PDB entry 5YU7 | X-ray diffraction, 3.30 A resolution | chain A

[Chain A]
Protein: Exportin-5
Organism: Homo sapiens
UniProtKB: Q9HAV4 (XPO5_HUMAN); residue numbers follow UniProt; this construct covers 1-1204
Chain sequence (1204 residues; each row starts with the number of its first residue):
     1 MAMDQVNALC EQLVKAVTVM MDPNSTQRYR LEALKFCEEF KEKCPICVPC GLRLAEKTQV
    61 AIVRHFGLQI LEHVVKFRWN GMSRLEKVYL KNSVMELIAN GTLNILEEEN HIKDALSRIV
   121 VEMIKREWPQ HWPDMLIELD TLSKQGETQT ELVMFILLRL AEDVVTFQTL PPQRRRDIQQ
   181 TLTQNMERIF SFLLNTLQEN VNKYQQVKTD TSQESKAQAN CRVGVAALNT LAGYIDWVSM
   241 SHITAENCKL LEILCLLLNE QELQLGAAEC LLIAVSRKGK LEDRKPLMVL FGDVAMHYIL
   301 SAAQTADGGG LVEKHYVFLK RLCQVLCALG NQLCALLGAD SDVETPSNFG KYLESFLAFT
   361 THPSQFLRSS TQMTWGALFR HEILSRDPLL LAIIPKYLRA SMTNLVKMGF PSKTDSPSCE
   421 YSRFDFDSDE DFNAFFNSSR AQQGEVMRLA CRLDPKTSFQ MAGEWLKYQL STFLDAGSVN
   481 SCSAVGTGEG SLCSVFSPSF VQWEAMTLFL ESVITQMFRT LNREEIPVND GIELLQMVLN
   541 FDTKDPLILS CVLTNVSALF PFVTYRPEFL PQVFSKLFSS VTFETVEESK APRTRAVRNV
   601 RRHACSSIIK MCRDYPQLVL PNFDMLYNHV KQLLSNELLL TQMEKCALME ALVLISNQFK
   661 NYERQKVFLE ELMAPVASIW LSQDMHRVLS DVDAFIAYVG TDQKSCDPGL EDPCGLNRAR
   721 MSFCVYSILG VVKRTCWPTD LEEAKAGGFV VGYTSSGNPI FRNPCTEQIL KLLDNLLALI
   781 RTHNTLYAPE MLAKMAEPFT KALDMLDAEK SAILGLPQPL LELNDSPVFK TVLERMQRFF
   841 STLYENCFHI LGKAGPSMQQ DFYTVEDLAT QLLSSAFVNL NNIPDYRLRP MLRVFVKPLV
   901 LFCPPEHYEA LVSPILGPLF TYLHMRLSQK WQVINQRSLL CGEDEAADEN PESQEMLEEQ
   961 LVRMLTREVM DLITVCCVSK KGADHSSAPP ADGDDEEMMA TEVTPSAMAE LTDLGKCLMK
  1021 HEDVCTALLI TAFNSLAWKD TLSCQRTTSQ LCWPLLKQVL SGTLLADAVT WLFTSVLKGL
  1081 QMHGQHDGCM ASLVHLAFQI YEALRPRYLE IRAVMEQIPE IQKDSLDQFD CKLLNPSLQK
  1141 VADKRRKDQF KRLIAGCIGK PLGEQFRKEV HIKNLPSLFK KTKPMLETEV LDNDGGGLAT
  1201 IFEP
Unresolved in the structure: 1-4, 478-490, 938-951, 980-1009, 1180-1204
Curated features (UniProtKB/Swiss-Prot):
  - region: Thr641, Gln642 (Pre-miRNA binding)
  - site (Pre-miRNA binding): Ala441, Arg448, Arg718, Gln1045
  - modified residue: Ala2 (N-acetylalanine), Lys396 (N6-acetyllysine), Ser826 (Phosphoserine)
  - natural variant: Val552 (V552I: Found in a patient with nephrotic syndrome; uncertain significance)

[Summary]
Chain A is Exportin-5 (Homo sapiens); the structure, Crystal structure of exportin-5, was determined by X-ray
diffraction together with 5YU6 from the same study.
